PDB entry 5V1B | X-ray diffraction, 2.49 A resolution | chain A

== Chain A ==
Name: Egl nine homolog 2
From: Homo sapiens
Notes: EC 1.14.11.29
UniProtKB: Q96KS0 (EGLN2_HUMAN); numbering as in UniProt (aligned over 167-403)
Chain sequence (240 residues; numbered 164 to 403; the number before each row is that of its first residue):
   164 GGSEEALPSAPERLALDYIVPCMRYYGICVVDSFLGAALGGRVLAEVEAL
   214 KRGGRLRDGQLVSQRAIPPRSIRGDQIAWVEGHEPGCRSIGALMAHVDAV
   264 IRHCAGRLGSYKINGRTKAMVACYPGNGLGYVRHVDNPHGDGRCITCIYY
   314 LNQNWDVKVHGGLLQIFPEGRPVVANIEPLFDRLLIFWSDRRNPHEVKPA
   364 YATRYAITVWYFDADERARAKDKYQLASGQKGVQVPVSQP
Not modelled in the structure: 164-170, 221-222, 227-231
Differences from the reference sequence: expression tag (164-166); conflict Val194 (Lys in Q96KS0), Lys275 (Val in Q96KS0), Asp378 (Lys in Q96KS0), Arg382 (Ala in Q96KS0)
Metal / ion sites: Fe ion: His297, Asp299, His358 (together with 8UY)
Small-molecule neighbours: 8UY (4-([1,2,4]triazolo[1,5-a]pyridin-5-yl)benzonitrile): Tyr287, Tyr294, His297, Asp299, Ile311, Tyr313, Asn315, Leu327, Pro342, His358, Val360, Arg367, Tyr368, Ala369
Swiss-Prot annotation at these positions:
  - region: Val225 to Ile235 (Beta(2)beta(3) 'finger-like' loop)
  - binding site (Fe cation): His297, Asp299, His358
  - binding site (2-oxoglutarate): Arg367
  - mutagenesis: His297 (H297A: Eliminates hydroxylase activity), Asp299 (D299A: Eliminates hydroxylase activity), His358 (H358A: Eliminates hydroxylase activity), Arg367 (R367A: Eliminates hydroxylase activity; R367K: Eliminates hydroxylase activity on a HIF1A peptide)

== Overview ==
Bound to chain A: compound 8UY. His297, Asp299 and His358 coordinate a Fe ion ion. From UniProt: 3 Fe
cation-binding residues, residue binding 2-oxoglutarate Arg367 and 4 mutagenesis sites.
Chain A is Egl nine homolog 2 (Homo sapiens); the structure, Structure of PHD1 in complex with
1,2,4-Triazolo-[1,5-a]pyridine, was determined by X-ray diffraction together with 5V18 from the same study.
